5VQE - chain A; structure by X-ray diffraction, 1.89 A resolution.

Chain A:
Protein: Beta-glucoside phosphorylase BglX
Amino-acid sequence (573 residues; numbered 1 to 573; the number before each row is that of its first residue):
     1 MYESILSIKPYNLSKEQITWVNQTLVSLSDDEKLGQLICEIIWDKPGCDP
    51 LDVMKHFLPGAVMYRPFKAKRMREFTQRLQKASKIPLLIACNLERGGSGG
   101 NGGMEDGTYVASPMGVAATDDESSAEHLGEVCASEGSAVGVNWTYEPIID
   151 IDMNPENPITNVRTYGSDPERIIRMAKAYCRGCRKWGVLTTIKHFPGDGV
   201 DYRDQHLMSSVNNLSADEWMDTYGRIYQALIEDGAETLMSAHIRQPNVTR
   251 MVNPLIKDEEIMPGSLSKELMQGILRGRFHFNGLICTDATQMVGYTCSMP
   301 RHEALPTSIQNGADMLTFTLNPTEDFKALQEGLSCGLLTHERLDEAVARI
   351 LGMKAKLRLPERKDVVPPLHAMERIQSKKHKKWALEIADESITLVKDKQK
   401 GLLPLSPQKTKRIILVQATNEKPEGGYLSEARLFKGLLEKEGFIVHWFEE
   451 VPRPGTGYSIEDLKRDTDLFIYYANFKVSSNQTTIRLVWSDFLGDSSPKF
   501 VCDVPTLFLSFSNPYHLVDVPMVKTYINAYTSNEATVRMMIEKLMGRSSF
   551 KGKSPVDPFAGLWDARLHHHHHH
Not modelled in the structure: 491-493, 563-573
Glycans and other covalent adducts: 2-deoxy-2-fluoro-alpha-D-glucopyranose (G2F) linked to Asp-288
Small-molecule neighbours: 2-deoxy-2-fluoro-alpha-D-glucopyranose (G2F): Met-63, Asn-92, Tyr-145, Arg-163, Lys-193, His-194, Gln-205, His-206, Met-239, Ala-289, Met-292, Thr-317, Phe-318
Reported in the primary citation:
  - binding site for 2-deoxy-2-fluoro-alpha-D-glucopyranose: Lys-193, His-194, Asp-288
  - catalytic residues: His-206, Asp-288
  - specificity-determining residues: Gln-205
  - mutagenesis - Q205S (10-fold): increased catalytic activity on pNPGlcNAc
  - mutagenesis - Q205S (10-fold): decreased catalytic activity on pNPGlc

Summary:
Covalently linked 2-deoxy-2-fluoro-alpha-D-glucopyranose: at Asp-288. The paper reports catalytic residues
His-206 and Asp-288; Q205S increases catalytic activity on pNPGlcNAc.
Chain A is Beta-glucoside phosphorylase BglX; the structure, Beta-glucoside phosphorylase BglX bound to 2FGlc,
was determined by X-ray diffraction, deposited together with 5VQD.
